1R5Y - chain A; structure by X-ray diffraction, 1.20 A resolution.

Chain A:
Protein: Queuine tRNA-ribosyltransferase
Organism: Zymomonas mobilis
Notes: EC 2.4.2.29
UniProtKB: P28720 (TGT_ZYMMO); residues 2-386 here correspond to UniProt positions 1-385 (UniProt number = residue number - 1)
Sequence (386 residues; numbered 1 to 386; the number before each row is that of its first residue):
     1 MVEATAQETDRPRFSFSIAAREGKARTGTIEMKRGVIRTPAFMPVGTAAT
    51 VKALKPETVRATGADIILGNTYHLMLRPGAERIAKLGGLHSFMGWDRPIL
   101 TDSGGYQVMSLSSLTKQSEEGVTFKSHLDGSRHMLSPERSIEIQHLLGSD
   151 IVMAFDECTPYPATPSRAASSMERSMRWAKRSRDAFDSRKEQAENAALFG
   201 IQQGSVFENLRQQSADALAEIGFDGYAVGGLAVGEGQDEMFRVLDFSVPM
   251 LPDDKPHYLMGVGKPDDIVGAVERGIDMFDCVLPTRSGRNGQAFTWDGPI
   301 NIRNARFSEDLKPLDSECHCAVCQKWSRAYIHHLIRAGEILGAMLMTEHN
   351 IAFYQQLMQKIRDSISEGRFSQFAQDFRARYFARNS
Not modelled in the structure: 1-10, 110, 113, 125-133, 383-386
Construct notes: initiating methionine (1)
Bound ions: Zn2+: Cys-318, Cys-320, Cys-323, His-349
Ligand contacts: 2,6-diamino-3H-quinazolin-4-one (DQU): Asp-102, Ser-103, Tyr-106, Asp-156, Cys-158, Ile-201, Gln-203, Gly-229, Gly-230, Leu-231, Ala-232, Met-260, Gly-261

Overview:
Chain A binds 2,6-diamino-3H-quinazolin-4-one. Cys-318, Cys-320, Cys-323 and His-349 form the Zn2+ site.
Chain A is Queuine tRNA-ribosyltransferase (Zymomonas mobilis); the structure, Crystal Structure of TGT in
complex with 2,6-Diamino-3H-Quinazolin-4-one Crystallized at PH 5.5, was determined by X-ray diffraction,
deposited together with 1Q4W, 1Q63, 1Q65 and 1Q66.
